PDB entry 6JHT | electron microscopy, 3.79 A resolution | chains D and E of the 5 polymer chains in the assembly

== Chain D ==
Name: FAB Light Chain
From: Human hepatitis A virus Hu/Australia/HM175/1976
Notes: antibody fragment or engineered binder
Chain sequence (213 residues; each row starts with the number of its first residue):
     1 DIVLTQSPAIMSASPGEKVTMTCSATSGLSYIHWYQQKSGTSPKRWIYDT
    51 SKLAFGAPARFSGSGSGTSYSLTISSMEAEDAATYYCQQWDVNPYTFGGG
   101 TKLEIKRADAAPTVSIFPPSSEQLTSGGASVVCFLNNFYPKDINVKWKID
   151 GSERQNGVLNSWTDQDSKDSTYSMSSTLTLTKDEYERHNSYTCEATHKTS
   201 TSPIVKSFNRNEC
Disulfides: C23-C87, C133-C193

== Chain E ==
Name: FAB Heavy Chain
From: Human hepatitis A virus Hu/Australia/HM175/1976
Notes: antibody fragment or engineered binder
Chain sequence (221 residues; numbered 1 to 221; the number before each row is that of its first residue):
     1 EVKLVESGGGLVKPGGSLKLSCAASAFTITTYGMSWVRQTPEKRLEWVAT
    51 ITAGGSYTYYPDSVKGRFTISRDNAKNTLYLQMSSLRSGDTAMYYCARKV
   101 TSVAEYYFDYWGQGTTLTVSSPKTTPPSVYPLAPASASTAASMVTLGCLV
   151 KGYFPEPVTVTWNSGSLSSGVHTFPAVLQSDLYTLSSSVTVPSSTWPSET
   201 VTCNVAHPASSTKVDKKIVPR
Unresolved in the structure: 136-139
Disulfides: C22-C96, C148-C203

== Chain D / chain E interface ==
Pairs across the interface (68; chain D residue first):
  Y31(D) - E105(E)
  H33(D) - E105(E)  salt bridge
  H33(D) - Y106(E)
  H33(D) - Y107(E)
  Y35(D) - F108(E)
  Q37(D) - Q39(E)
  Q37(D) - K43(E)
  S42(D) - W111(E)
  S42(D) - G112(E)  hydrogen bond (side chain-backbone)
  P43(D) - W111(E)
  K44(D) - D109(E)
  R45(D) - Y107(E)
  R45(D) - D109(E)  salt bridge
  R45(D) - Y110(E)
  W46(D) - Y107(E)  hydrogen bond (backbone-side chain)
  I47(D) - Y107(E)  hydrogen bond (backbone-side chain)
  Y48(D) - Y107(E)  hydrophobic
  D49(D) - V103(E)
  Y86(D) - Q39(E)
  Y86(D) - K43(E)  hydrogen bond (side chain-backbone)
  Y86(D) - L45(E)  hydrophobic
  Q88(D) - F108(E)
  W90(D) - E105(E)
  W90(D) - Y106(E)
  W90(D) - Y107(E)
  W90(D) - F108(E)  hydrophobic
  D91(D) - E105(E)
  N93(D) - W47(E)
  N93(D) - Y60(E)  hydrogen bond (side chain-backbone)
  Y95(D) - W47(E)  hydrophobic
  F97(D) - L45(E)  hydrophobic
  S115(D) - T145(E)
  F117(D) - L132(E)
  F117(D) - A133(E)
  F117(D) - P134(E)  hydrophobic
  F117(D) - T145(E)
  P118(D) - L132(E)
  P118(D) - A133(E)
  P118(D) - A135(E)
  S120(D) - Y130(E)
  S120(D) - P131(E)
  E122(D) - V129(E)
  E122(D) - Y130(E)
  E122(D) - P131(E)
  E122(D) - K216(E)  salt bridge
  Q123(D) - Y130(E)
  Q123(D) - L149(E)
  S126(D) - Y130(E)
  S130(D) - L149(E)
  F134(D) - L132(E)  hydrophobic
  F134(D) - T145(E)
  F134(D) - L146(E)
  F134(D) - G147(E)
  N136(D) - T145(E)
  N136(D) - H172(E)
  N136(D) - F174(E)
  S161(D) - F174(E)
  S161(D) - P175(E)  hydrogen bond (side chain-backbone)
  S161(D) - V177(E)
  W162(D) - P175(E)
  T163(D) - T173(E)
  T163(D) - F174(E)
  T163(D) - P175(E)
  K168(D) - S169(E)
  S173(D) - H172(E)
  S173(D) - F174(E)
  S175(D) - F174(E)
  S175(D) - S186(E)
Interface residues without a listed pair, chain D (50 interface residues in all): S30, K52, P94, G99, T113, P119, V132, L159, N160, M174, T177, T179, N209, E212, C213
Interface residues without a listed pair, chain E (46 interface residues in all): V37, P61, Y95, K99, S102, A104, M143, V144, K151, S168, Q179, S188, R221

== Summary ==
50 residues of chain D and 46 residues of chain E are in contact, with 6 hydrogen bonds and 3 salt bridges.
Polar pairs include H33(D)-E105(E), R45(D)-D109(E) and E122(D)-K216(E).
Here chain D is FAB Light Chain and chain E is FAB Heavy Chain, both from Human hepatitis A virus
Hu/Australia/HM175/1976. Entry 6JHT (The cryo-EM structure of HAV bound to a neutralizing antibody-F9) was
determined by electron microscopy (same publication as 6JHQ, 6JHR and 6JHS).
